6ER7 - chain A; structure by X-ray diffraction, 2.62 A resolution.

Chain A:
Molecule: 120aa long hypothetical chemotaxis protein (CheY)
Source organism: Pyrococcus horikoshii
UniProt: O58193 (O58193_PYRHO); numbering as in UniProt (aligned over 1-120)
Chain sequence (120 residues; numbered 1 to 120; the number before each row is that of its first residue):
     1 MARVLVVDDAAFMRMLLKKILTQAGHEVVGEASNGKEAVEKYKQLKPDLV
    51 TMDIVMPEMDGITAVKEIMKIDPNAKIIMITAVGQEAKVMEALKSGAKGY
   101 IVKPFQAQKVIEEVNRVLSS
Disordered / not traced: 1, 119-120
What the authors report for this chain:
  - conformationally variable residues (loop rearrangement, side-chain flip): Ile54 to Asp60, Glu91, Tyr100
  - post-translational modification sites: Asp53 (proposed by the authors, not directly observed)

In short:
The paper reports a modification site at Asp53; conformational variability at Ile54, Glu91 and Tyr100.
Chain A is 120aa long hypothetical chemotaxis protein (CheY) (Pyrococcus horikoshii); the structure,
CHEMOTAXIS PROTEIN CHEY FROM Pyrococcus horikoshiI, was determined by X-ray diffraction, deposited together
with 6EXR.
